PDB entry 4Q97 | X-ray diffraction, 2.40 A resolution | chains A and B

[Chain A (and B)]
Name: Novel antigen receptor
Organism: Ginglymostoma cirratum
Notes: fragment: C1 domain; chain B of this document is another copy of the same molecule, construct and numbering; everything in this record applies to it too
UniProtKB: Q90544 (Q90544_GINCI); numbering as in UniProt (aligned over 137-243)
Sequence (111 residues; numbered 133 to 243; the number before each row is that of its first residue):
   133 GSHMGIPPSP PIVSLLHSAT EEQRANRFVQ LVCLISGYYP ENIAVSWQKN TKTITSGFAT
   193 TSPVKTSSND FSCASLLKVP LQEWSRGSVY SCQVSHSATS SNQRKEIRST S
Not modelled in the structure: 133, 242-243
Sequence notes: expression tag (133-136)
Disulfide bonds: Cys165-Cys224

[How chain A and chain B interact]
Residue-residue contacts (33):
  Ile144(A) - Glu154(B)
  Ser146(A) - Ser150(B)  hydrogen bond
  Leu148(A) - Leu148(B)  hydrophobic
  Leu148(A) - His149(B)
  Leu148(A) - Ser150(B)
  His149(A) - Leu148(B)
  Ser150(A) - Ser146(B)  hydrogen bond
  Ser150(A) - Leu148(B)
  Thr152(A) - Lys237(B)
  Glu154(A) - Ile144(B)
  Gln155(A) - Ser146(B)
  Gln162(A) - Leu166(B)
  Val164(A) - Leu166(B)  hydrophobic
  Leu166(A) - Gln162(B)
  Leu166(A) - Val164(B)  hydrophobic
  Leu166(A) - Leu208(B)  hydrophobic
  Ala191(A) - Val196(B)  hydrophobic
  Thr192(A) - Val196(B)
  Thr193(A) - Thr193(B)
  Thr193(A) - Val196(B)
  Val196(A) - Ala191(B)  hydrophobic
  Val196(A) - Thr192(B)
  Val196(A) - Thr193(B)
  Thr198(A) - Lys210(B)
  Ser199(A) - Lys210(B)  hydrogen bond
  Ser200(A) - Lys210(B)
  Ser204(A) - Leu208(B)
  Leu208(A) - Leu166(B)  hydrophobic
  Leu208(A) - Ser204(B)
  Lys210(A) - Thr198(B)
  Lys210(A) - Ser199(B)  hydrogen bond
  Lys210(A) - Ser200(B)
  Lys237(A) - Thr152(B)
Interface residues without a listed pair, chain A (27 interface residues in all): Asn158, Phe160, Ser168, Ser194, Ala206
Interface residues without a listed pair, chain B (27 interface residues in all): Gln155, Asn158, Phe160, Ser168, Ser194, Ala206

[In short]
The chain A/chain B interface involves 27 residues from each chain; the contacts include 4 hydrogen bonds.
Polar pairs include Ser146(A)-Ser150(B) and Ser199(A)-Lys210(B).
Both chains are Novel antigen receptor (Ginglymostoma cirratum). Entry 4Q97 (IgNAR antibody domain C1) was
determined by X-ray diffraction together with 4Q9B and 4Q9C from the same study.
